PDB entry 4YLP | X-ray diffraction, 5.50 A resolution (low resolution: residue-level contacts below are approximate; hydrogen-bond / salt-bridge calls are withheld) | chains C and 3 of the 9 polymer chains in the assembly

# Chain C
Protein: DNA-directed RNA polymerase subunit beta
From: Escherichia coli
Notes: EC 2.7.7.6
UniProt: A7ZUK1 (RPOB_ECO24); residue numbers follow UniProt; this construct covers 1-1342
Amino-acid sequence (1342 residues; numbered 1 to 1342; the number before each row is that of its first residue):
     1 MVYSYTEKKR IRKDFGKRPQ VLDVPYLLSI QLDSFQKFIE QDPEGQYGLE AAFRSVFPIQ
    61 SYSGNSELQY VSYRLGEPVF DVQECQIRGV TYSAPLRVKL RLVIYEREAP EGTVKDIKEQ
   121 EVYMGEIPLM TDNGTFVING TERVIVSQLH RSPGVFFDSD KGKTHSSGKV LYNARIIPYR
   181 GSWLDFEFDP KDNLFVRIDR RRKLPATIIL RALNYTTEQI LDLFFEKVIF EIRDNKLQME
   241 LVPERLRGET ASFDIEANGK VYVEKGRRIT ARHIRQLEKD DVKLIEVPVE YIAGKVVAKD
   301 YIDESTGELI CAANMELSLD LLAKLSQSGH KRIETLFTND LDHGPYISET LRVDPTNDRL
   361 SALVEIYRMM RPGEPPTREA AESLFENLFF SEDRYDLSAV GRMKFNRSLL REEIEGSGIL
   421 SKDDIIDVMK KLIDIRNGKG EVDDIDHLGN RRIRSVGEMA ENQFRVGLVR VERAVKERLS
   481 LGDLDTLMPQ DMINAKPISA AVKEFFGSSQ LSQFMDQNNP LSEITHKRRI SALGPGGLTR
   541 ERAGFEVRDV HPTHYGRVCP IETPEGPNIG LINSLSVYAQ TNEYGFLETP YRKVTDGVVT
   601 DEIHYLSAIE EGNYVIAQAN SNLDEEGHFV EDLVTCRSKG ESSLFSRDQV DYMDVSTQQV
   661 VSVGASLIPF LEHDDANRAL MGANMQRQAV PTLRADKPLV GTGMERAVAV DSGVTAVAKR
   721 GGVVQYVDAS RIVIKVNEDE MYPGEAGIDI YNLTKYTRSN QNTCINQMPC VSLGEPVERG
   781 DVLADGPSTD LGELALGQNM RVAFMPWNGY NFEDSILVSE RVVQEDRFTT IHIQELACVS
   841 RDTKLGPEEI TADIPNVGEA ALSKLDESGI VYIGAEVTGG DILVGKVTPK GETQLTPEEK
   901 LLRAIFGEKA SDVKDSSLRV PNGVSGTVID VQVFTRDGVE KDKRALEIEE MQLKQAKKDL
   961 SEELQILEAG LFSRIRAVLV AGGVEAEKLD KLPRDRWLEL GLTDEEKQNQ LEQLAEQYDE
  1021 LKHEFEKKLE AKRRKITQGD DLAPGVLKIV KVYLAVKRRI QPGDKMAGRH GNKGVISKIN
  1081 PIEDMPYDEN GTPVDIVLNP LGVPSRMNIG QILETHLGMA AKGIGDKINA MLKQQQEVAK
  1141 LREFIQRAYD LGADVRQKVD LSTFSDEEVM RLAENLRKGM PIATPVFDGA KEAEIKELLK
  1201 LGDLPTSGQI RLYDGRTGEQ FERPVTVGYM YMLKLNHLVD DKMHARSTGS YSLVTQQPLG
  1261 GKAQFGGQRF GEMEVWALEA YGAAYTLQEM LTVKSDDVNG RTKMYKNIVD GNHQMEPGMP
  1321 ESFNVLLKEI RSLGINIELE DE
Not modelled in the structure: 1

# Chain 3
Molecule: 5-nt RNA strand
Sequence (5 nucleotides; row label = number of the first residue in the row):
    13 XAGUC
Modified positions: GTP (guanosine-5'-triphosphate) at position 13
Bound ions: Mg2+: U16, C17 (shared with 3 residues of chain D)

# How chain C and chain 3 interact
Contacting residue pairs (15; chain C residue first):
  Gln-513(C) / GTP_13(3)
  Arg-529(C) / A14(3)
  Leu-533(C) / GTP_13(3)
  Arg-540(C) / GTP_13(3)
  Pro-564(C) / A14(3)
  Glu-565(C) / G15(3)
  Asn-568(C) / GTP_13(3)
  Ile-572(C) / GTP_13(3)
  Arg-687(C) / A14(3)
  Gln-688(C) / A14(3)
  Gln-688(C) / G15(3)
  Lys-1065(C) / G15(3)
  Lys-1073(C) / U16(3)
  His-1237(C) / A14(3)
  His-1237(C) / G15(3)
Interface residues without a listed pair, chain C (15 interface residues in all): Asp-516, Met-685
Interface residues without a listed pair, chain 3 (5 interface residues in all): C17

# Overview
15 residues of chain C and 5 residues of chain 3 are in contact. U16(3) and C17(3) coordinate Mg2+.
Chain C is DNA-directed RNA polymerase subunit beta (Escherichia coli) and chain 3 is a 5-nt RNA strand; the
structure, E. coli Transcription Initiation Complex - 16-bp spacer and 5-nt RNA, was determined by X-ray
diffraction together with 4YLN and 4YLO from the same study.
